4H0O - chains A and B; structure by X-ray diffraction, 2.40 A resolution.

Chain A (and B):
Name: Acetate kinase
From: Entamoeba histolytica
Notes: EC 2.7.2.12; chain B of this document is another copy of the same molecule, construct and numbering; everything in this record applies to it too
UniProtKB: C4M1C3 (C4M1C3_ENTHI); residue numbers follow UniProt; this construct covers 1-392
Amino-acid sequence (404 residues; numbered -11 to 392; the number before each row is that of its first residue; numbers below 1 keep their minus sign (Met-11 is residue -11)):
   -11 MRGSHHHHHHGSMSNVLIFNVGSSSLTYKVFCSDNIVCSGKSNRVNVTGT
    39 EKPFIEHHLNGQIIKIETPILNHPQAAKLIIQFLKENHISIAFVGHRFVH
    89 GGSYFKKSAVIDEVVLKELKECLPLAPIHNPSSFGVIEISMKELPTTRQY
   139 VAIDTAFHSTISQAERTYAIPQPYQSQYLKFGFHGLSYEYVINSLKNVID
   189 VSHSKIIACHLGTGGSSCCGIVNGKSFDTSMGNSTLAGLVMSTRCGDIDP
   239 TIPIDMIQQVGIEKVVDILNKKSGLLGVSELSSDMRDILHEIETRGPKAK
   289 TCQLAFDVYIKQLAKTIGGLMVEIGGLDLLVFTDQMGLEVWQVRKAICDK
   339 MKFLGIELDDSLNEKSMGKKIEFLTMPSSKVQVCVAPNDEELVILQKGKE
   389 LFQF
Disordered / not traced: -11 to 1, 32-39 (chain B: -11 to 1)
Construct notes: expression tag (-11 to 0)
From the paper describing this entry:
  - specificity-determining residues: Arg274, Gln323, Met324
  - contacts within the chain: Asp272-Arg274 (salt bridge)

Chain A / chain B interface:
Residue-residue contacts (111):
  Gln151(A) with Leu292(B)
  Ala152(A) with Asp295(B); Val296(B); Lys299(B)
  Glu153(A) with Lys299(B)
  Thr155(A) with Val296(B)
  Tyr156(A) with Ile236(B), hydrophobic; Asp237(B); Ile240(B), hydrophobic
  Ala157(A) with Val228(B), hydrophobic; Cys233(B); Ser261(B); Gly262(B), hydrogen bond (backbone-backbone); Val266(B), hydrophobic
  Ile158(A) with Leu257(B), hydrophobic
  Pro159(A) with Ile256(B), hydrophobic; Lys260(B); Ser261(B); Gly265(B)
  Gln160(A) with Glu268(B)
  Tyr162(A) with Met244(B), hydrophobic; Val248(B); Ile256(B)
  Gln163(A) with Leu292(B)
  Gln165(A) with Gln247(B), hydrogen bond
  Tyr166(A) with Ile240(B), hydrophobic; Asp243(B); Met244(B), hydrophobic; Gln247(B), hydrogen bond
  Asp216(A) with Lys303(B), salt bridge
  Gly220(A) with Asp237(B)
  Asn221(A) with Asp237(B), hydrogen bond (backbone-side chain)
  Ser222(A) with Asp237(B), hydrogen bond; Thr239(B), hydrogen bond
  Leu224(A) with Thr239(B)
  Ala225(A) with Asp237(B)
  Val228(A) with Ala157(B), hydrophobic
  Cys233(A) with Ala157(B)
  Gly234(A) with Pro238(B)
  Ile236(A) with Tyr156(B), hydrophobic; Pro238(B), hydrophobic
  Asp237(A) with Tyr156(B); Gly220(B); Asn221(B), hydrogen bond (side chain-backbone); Ser222(B), hydrogen bond (side chain-backbone); Ala225(B)
  Pro238(A) with Leu224(B), hydrophobic; Gly234(B); Pro241(B)
  Thr239(A) with Ser222(B), hydrogen bond; Leu224(B)
  Ile240(A) with Tyr156(B), hydrophobic; Tyr166(B), hydrophobic
  Pro241(A) with Pro238(B); Ile242(B), hydrophobic
  Ile242(A) with Pro241(B), hydrophobic; Ile250(B), hydrophobic; Val254(B), hydrophobic
  Asp243(A) with Tyr166(B)
  Met244(A) with Tyr162(B), hydrophobic; Tyr166(B), hydrophobic
  Gln247(A) with Gln165(B); Tyr166(B), hydrogen bond
  Val248(A) with Tyr162(B)
  Ile250(A) with Ile242(B), hydrophobic; Ile245(B), hydrophobic; Gln246(B)
  Val254(A) with Ile242(B), hydrophobic
  Ile256(A) with Pro159(B), hydrophobic; Tyr162(B)
  Lys260(A) with Pro159(B)
  Ser261(A) with Ala157(B); Ile158(B); Pro159(B)
  Gly262(A) with Ala157(B), hydrogen bond (backbone-backbone)
  Gly265(A) with Pro159(B)
  Val266(A) with Ala157(B), hydrophobic
  Glu268(A) with Gln160(B)
  Leu292(A) with Gln151(B); Ala152(B), hydrophobic; Gln163(B)
  Asp295(A) with Ala152(B)
  Val296(A) with Ala152(B); Thr155(B)
  Lys299(A) with Ala152(B); Glu153(B); Glu311(B)
  Ala302(A) with Val310(B), hydrophobic
  Lys303(A) with Asp216(B), salt bridge; Gly307(B); Glu311(B)
  Gly306(A) with Gly306(B); Gly307(B); Val310(B)
  Gly307(A) with Lys303(B); Gly306(B); Gly307(B)
  Met309(A) with Met309(B), hydrophobic; Phe341(B)
  Val310(A) with Ala302(B); Gly306(B); Lys338(B)
  Glu311(A) with Lys299(B); Lys303(B), salt bridge
  Gly313(A) with Phe341(B)
  Gly314(A) with Phe341(B)
  Lys338(A) with Val310(B)
  Phe341(A) with Met309(B); Val310(B), hydrophobic; Gly313(B); Gly314(B)
Interface residues without a listed pair, chain A (65 interface residues in all): Lys168, Asp235, Ile245, Gln246, Val253, Leu257, Met339, Leu342
Interface residues without a listed pair, chain B (66 interface residues in all): Lys168, Arg232, Asp235, Val253, Met339, Leu342

Overview:
Chain A and chain B form an interface of 65 and 66 residues respectively, with 11 hydrogen bonds and 3 salt
bridges. Polar contacts include Asp216(A)-Lys303(B), Glu311(A)-Lys303(B) and Gln165(A)-Gln247(B). From the
paper: specificity determinants Arg274(A), Gln323(A) and Met324(A); contacts within the chain involving
Asp272(A) and Arg274(A).
Chain A and chain B are both Acetate kinase (Entamoeba histolytica); the structure, Crystal Structure of
Acetate Kinase from Entamoeba histolytica, was determined by X-ray diffraction, deposited together with 4H0P.
